9ES9 - chains I and L of the 18 polymer chains in the assembly; structure by electron microscopy, 2.33 A resolution.

Chain I:
Molecule: Cytochrome b6
From: Spinacia oleracea
Reference sequence: P00165 (CYB6_SPIOL); residue numbers follow UniProt; this construct covers 1-215
Chain sequence (215 residues; row label = number of the first residue in the row):
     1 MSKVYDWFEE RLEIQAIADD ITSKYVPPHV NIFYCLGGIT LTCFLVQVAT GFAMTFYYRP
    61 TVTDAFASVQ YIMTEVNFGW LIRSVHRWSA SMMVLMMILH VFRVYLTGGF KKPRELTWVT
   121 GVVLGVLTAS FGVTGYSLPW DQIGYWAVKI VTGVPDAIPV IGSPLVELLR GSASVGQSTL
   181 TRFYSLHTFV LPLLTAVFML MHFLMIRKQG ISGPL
Disordered / not traced: 1
Glycans and other covalent adducts: heme c (HEC) linked to Cys35
Ion coordination: heme Fe site 1: His86, His187; heme Fe site 2: His100, His202
Small-molecule neighbours:
  - beta-carotene (BCR): Ile32, Phe33, Ile39, Met96, Leu99
  - BNT (2,5-dibromo-3-isopropyl-6-methylbenzo-1,4-quinone): Ala147, Ile150, Val151
  - chlorophyll a (CLA): Met97, Ile98, Phe102, Tyr105, Gly125, Val126, Ala129
  - heme c (HEC): Val30, Asn31, Tyr34, Gly38, Leu41, Thr42, Phe203, Ile206, Arg207, Gly210, Ile211
  - heme (HEM), molecule 1: Tyr34, Gly37, Gly38, Thr40, Leu41, Met93, Met97, His100, Val101, Arg103, Val104, Gly109, Arg114, Thr117, Trp118, Gly121, Val122, Leu124, Met199, His202, Phe203, Ile206, Gly210, Ile211, Ser212
  - heme (HEM), molecule 2: Phe44, Gln47, Val48, Gly51, Phe52, Met54, Thr55, Tyr58, Val69, Arg83, His86, Arg87, Ala90, Met93, Thr128, Phe131, Gly132, Gly135, Leu138, Pro139, His187, Thr188, Pro192
From the paper describing this entry:
  - catalytic residues: Asp20, Arg207 (proposed by the authors, not directly observed)

Chain L:
Molecule: Cytochrome b6-f complex iron-sulfur subunit, chloroplastic
From: Spinacia oleracea
Notes: EC 7.1.1.6
Reference sequence: P08980 (UCRIA_SPIOL); residues -50 to 179 here correspond to UniProt positions 1-230 (UniProt number = residue number + 51)
Chain sequence (230 residues; row label = number of the first residue in the row; numbers below 1 keep their minus sign (Met-50 is residue -50)):
   -50 MASFTLSSAT PSQLCSSKNG MFAPSLALAK AGRVNVLISK ERIRGMKLTC QATSIPADNV
    10 PDMQKRETLN LLLLGALSLP TGYMLLPYAS FFVPPGGGAG TGGTIAKDAL GNDVIAAEWL
    70 KTHAPGDRTL TQGLKGDPTY LVVESDKTLA TFGINAVCTH LGCVVPFNAA ENKFICPCHG
   130 SQYNNQGRVV RGPAPLSLAL AHCDVDDGKV VFVPWTETDF RTGEAPWWSA
Disordered / not traced: -50 to 0
Disulfide bonds: Cys112-Cys127
Ion coordination: 2Fe-2S cluster Fe: Cys107, His109, Cys125, His128
Small-molecule neighbours: 2Fe-2S cluster (FES): Cys107, His109, Leu110, Gly111, Cys112, Cys125, Cys127, His128, Gly129, Ser130
Swiss-Prot annotation at these positions:
  - binding site ([2Fe-2S] cluster): Cys107, His109, Cys125, His128
From the paper describing this entry:
  - binding site for BNT: His128

How chain I and chain L interact:
Residue-residue contacts (13):
  Ala49(I) with Tyr37(L), hydrogen bond (backbone-side chain)
  Phe52(I) with Tyr37(L)
  Ala53(I) with Phe40(L)
  Phe56(I) with Phe41(L), hydrophobic
  Tyr57(I) with Phe40(L), hydrogen bond (side chain-backbone)
  Tyr71(I) with Pro44(L)
  Val76(I) with Phe40(L), hydrophobic
  Asn77(I) with Ser39(L); Phe40(L); Val42(L)
  Phe78(I) with Pro36(L)
  Gly79(I) with Phe40(L)
  Ile82(I) with Phe40(L), hydrophobic
Interface residues without a listed pair, chain I (13 interface residues in all): Met54, Glu75
Interface residues without a listed pair, chain L (8 interface residues in all): Pro43

In short:
13 residues of chain I and 8 residues of chain L are in contact; the contacts include 2 hydrogen bonds. Among
the polar pairs are Ala49(I)-Tyr37(L) and Tyr57(I)-Phe40(L). Bound to chain I: heme, compound BNT, chlorophyll
a and beta-carotene. From the paper: catalytic residues Asp20(I) and Arg207(I); a binding site for BNT at
His128(L).
Chain I is Cytochrome b6 and chain L is Cytochrome b6-f complex iron-sulfur subunit, chloroplastic, both from
Spinacia oleracea; the structure, Cryo-EM structure of Spinacia oleracea cytochrome b6f complex with inhibitor
DBMIB bound at plastoquinol oxidation site, was determined by electron microscopy, deposited together with
9ES7 and 9ES8.
